4BHU - chains D and E of the 10 polymer chains in the assembly; structure by X-ray diffraction, 1.91 A resolution.

# Chain D (and E)
Name: Uncharacterized protein yuab
Source organism: Bacillus subtilis SUBSP. subtilis
Notes: chain E of this document is another copy of the same molecule, construct and numbering; everything in this record applies to it too
UniProt: P71014 (YUAB_BACSU); numbering as in UniProt (aligned over 48-172)
Sequence (130 residues; row label = number of the first residue in the row):
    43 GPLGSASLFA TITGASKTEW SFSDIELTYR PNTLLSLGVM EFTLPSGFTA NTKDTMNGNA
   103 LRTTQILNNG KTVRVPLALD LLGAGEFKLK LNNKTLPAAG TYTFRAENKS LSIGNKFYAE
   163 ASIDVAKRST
Unresolved in the structure: 172 (chain E: fully traced)
Modified residues: Lys-59, Lys-130, Lys-158 (n-dimethyl-lysine; MLY); Mse-82, Mse-98 (selenomethionine; parent Met)
Differences from the reference sequence: expression tag (43-47); engineered mutation Mse-98 (Leu in P71014)
Swiss-Prot annotation at these positions:
  - mutagenesis: Leu-76 (L76D: Partial loss of morphological complexity. Biofilm retains nonwetting, hydrophobic nature; L76K: Forms flat, unwrinkled biofilm. Biofilm retains nonwetting, hydrophobic nature), Leu-77 (L77D/K: Forms flat, unwrinkled biofilm. Loss of colony hydrophobicity), Leu-79 (L79D/K: Forms flat, unwrinkled biofilm. Loss of colony hydrophobicity)

# How chain D and chain E interact
Pairs across the interface (14; chain D residue first):
  Leu-76(D) with Leu-123(E); Ala-126(E), hydrophobic
  Leu-77(D) with Leu-77(E), hydrophobic; Leu-121(E); Asp-122(E)
  Leu-79(D) with Leu-121(E), hydrophobic
  Leu-123(D) with Leu-123(E), hydrophobic
  Leu-124(D) with Leu-123(E), hydrophobic
  Leu-153(D) with Leu-119(E); Leu-121(E)
  Ser-154(D) with Leu-121(E)
  Ile-155(D) with Leu-121(E); Asp-122(E); Leu-123(E)
Also at the interface, not in a pair above, chain D (9 interface residues in all): Ser-78
Also at the interface, not in a pair above, chain E (9 interface residues in all): Ser-78, Leu-79, Gly-127

# In short
Chain D and chain E each contribute 9 residues to their interface. From UniProt: 3 mutagenesis sites on chain
D.
Both chains are Uncharacterized protein yuab (Bacillus subtilis SUBSP. subtilis). Entry 4BHU (Crystal
structure of BslA - A bacterial hydrophobin) was determined by X-ray diffraction.
